Entry 6BOS (X-ray diffraction, 2.30 A resolution); this record covers chains A and V of the 3 polymer chains in the assembly.

Chain A:
Name: DNA-(apurinic or apyrimidinic site) lyase
From: Homo sapiens
Notes: EC 3.1.-.-, 4.2.99.18
Reference sequence: P27695 (APEX1_HUMAN); residues 1-318 here = UniProt positions 1-318
Amino-acid sequence (318 residues; each row starts with the number of its first residue):
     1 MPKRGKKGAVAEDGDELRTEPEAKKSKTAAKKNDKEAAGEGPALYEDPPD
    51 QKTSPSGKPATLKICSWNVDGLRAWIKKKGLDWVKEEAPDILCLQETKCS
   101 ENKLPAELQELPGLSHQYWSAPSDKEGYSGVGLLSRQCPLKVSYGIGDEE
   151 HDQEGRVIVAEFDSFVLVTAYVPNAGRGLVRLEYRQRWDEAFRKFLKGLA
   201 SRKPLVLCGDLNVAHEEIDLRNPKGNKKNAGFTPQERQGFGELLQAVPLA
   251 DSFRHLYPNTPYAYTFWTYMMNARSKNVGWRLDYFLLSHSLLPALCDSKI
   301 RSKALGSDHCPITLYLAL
Disordered / not traced: 1-42, 126

Chain V:
Molecule: 21-nt DNA strand
Sequence (21 nucleotides; each row starts with the number of its first residue):
     1 GGATCCGTCGAACGCATCAGC

How chain A and chain V interact:
Pairs across the interface (22):
  Asp70(A) with DG14(V), sugar contact
  Gly71(A) with DG14(V), phosphate contact; DC15(V), phosphate contact
  Leu72(A) with DC15(V), phosphate contact
  Arg73(A) with DC15(V), hydrogen bond to the phosphate; DA16(V), salt bridge to the phosphate
  Ala74(A) with DG14(V), sugar contact; DC15(V), hydrogen bond to the phosphate
  Lys78(A) with DC13(V), phosphate contact; DG14(V), salt bridge to the phosphate
  Lys98(A) with DG14(V), base contact; DC15(V), sugar contact
  Gly127(A) with DC15(V), phosphate contact; DA16(V), sugar contact
  Arg177(A) with DA11(V), hydrogen bond to the base
  Lys224(A) with DC5(V), salt bridge to the phosphate
  Lys228(A) with DG7(V), salt bridge to the phosphate
  Tyr269(A) with DA12(V), base contact; DC13(V), sugar contact
  Met270(A) with DG10(V), base contact; DA11(V), base contact; DA12(V), sugar contact
Other interface residues (no listed pair), chain V (10 interface residues in all): DT4

In short:
The interface between chain A and chain V involves 13 residues on one side and 10 on the other, with 3
hydrogen bonds and 4 salt bridges. Polar contacts include Arg177(A)-DA11(V), Arg73(A)-DC15(V) and
Ala74(A)-DC15(V).
Chain A is DNA-(apurinic or apyrimidinic site) lyase (Homo sapiens) and chain V is a 21-nt DNA strand; the
structure, Human APE1 substrate complex with an A/C mismatch adjacent the THF, was determined by X-ray
diffraction (same publication as 6BOQ, 6BOR, 6BOT, 6BOU, 6BOV and 6BOW).
